Entry 3HE7 (X-ray diffraction, 2.80 A resolution); this record covers chains A and C of the 4 polymer chains in the assembly.

[Chain A]
Name: Antigen-presenting glycoprotein CD1d1
Organism: Mus musculus
Notes: fragment: extracellular domain
UniProt: P11609 (CD1D1_MOUSE); residues 1-279 here correspond to UniProt positions 19-297 (UniProt number = residue number + 18)
Amino-acid sequence (302 residues; row label = number of the first residue in the row):
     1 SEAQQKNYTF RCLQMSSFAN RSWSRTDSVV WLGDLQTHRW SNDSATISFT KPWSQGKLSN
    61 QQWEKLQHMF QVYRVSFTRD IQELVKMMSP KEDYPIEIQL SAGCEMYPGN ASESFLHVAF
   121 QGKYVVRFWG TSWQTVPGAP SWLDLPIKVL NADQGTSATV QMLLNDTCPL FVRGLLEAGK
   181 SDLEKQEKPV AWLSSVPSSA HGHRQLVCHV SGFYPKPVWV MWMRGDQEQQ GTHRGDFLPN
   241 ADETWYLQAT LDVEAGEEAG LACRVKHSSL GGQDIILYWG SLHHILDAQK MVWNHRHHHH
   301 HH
Disordered / not traced: 1-7, 88-94, 108-110, 281, 300-302
Sequence notes: conflict His201 (Asp219 in P11609); expression tag (280-302)
Disulfides: Cys208-Cys263
Glycans and other covalent adducts: N-acetylglucosamine (NAG) linked to Asn20, Asn42, Asn165
Ligand contacts: AGH (n-{(1S,2R,3S)-1-[(alpha-D-galactopyranosyloxy)methyl]-2,3-dihydroxyheptadecyl}hexacosanamide): Phe10, Cys12, Gln14, Ser28, Val30, His38, Trp40, Ile47, Trp63, Leu66, Met69, Phe70, Val72, Tyr73, Ser76, Phe77, Asp80, Ile81, Leu84, Val85, Ile98, Leu100, Ala102, Leu116, Val118, Phe120, Trp133, Leu143, Leu150, Asp153, Gly155, Thr156, Thr159, Val160, Leu163, Leu164, Cys168, Phe171
Swiss-Prot annotation at these positions:
  - binding site (a D-galactosylceramide): Asp80, Asp153 to Thr156
  - glycosylation (N-linked (GlcNAc...) asparagine): Asn7, Asn20, Asn42, Asn110, Asn165
Reported in the primary citation:
  - binding site for AGH: Asp80, Leu84
  - conformationally variable residues (side-chain flip): Asp80

[Chain C]
Name: Valpha14(mouse variable domain, human constant domain)
Organism: Mus musculus
Amino-acid sequence (207 residues; row label = number of the first residue in the row; note: 3 numbers in that range are skipped by the numbering (no residue carries them; nothing is unmodelled there)):
     1 TQVEQSPQSL VVRQGENSVL QCNYSVTPDN HLRWFKQDTG KGLVSLTVLV DQKDKTSNGR
    62 YSATLDKDAK HSTLHITATL LDDTATYICV VGDRGSALG
   103 RLHFGAGTQL IVIPDIQNPD PAVYQLRDSK SSDKSVCLFT DFDSQTNVSQ SKDSDVYITD
   163 KCVLDMRSMD FKSNSAVAWS NKSDFACANA FNNSIIPEDT FFPSPESS
Disordered / not traced: 130-134, 186-187, 208-210
Disulfides: Cys22-Cys90, Cys139-Cys189
Ligand contacts: AGH (n-{(1S,2R,3S)-1-[(alpha-D-galactopyranosyloxy)methyl]-2,3-dihydroxyheptadecyl}hexacosanamide): Pro28, Asn30, Asp94, Arg95, Gly96
Reported in the primary citation:
  - conformationally variable residues (side-chain flip): Arg95, Arg103
  - binding site for AGH: Pro28, Asp94, Arg95, Gly96

[Chain A / chain C interface]
Contacting residue pairs (16):
  Ser76(A) with Arg95(C), hydrogen bond
  Arg79(A) with Asp94(C), salt bridge; Arg95(C); Leu99(C), hydrogen bond (side chain-backbone); Arg103(C)
  Asp80(A) with Arg95(C), salt bridge; Leu99(C)
  Glu83(A) with Leu99(C)
  Leu84(A) with Leu99(C), hydrophobic
  Val149(A) with Ser97(C); Leu99(C), hydrophobic
  Leu150(A) with Leu99(C), hydrophobic
  Ala152(A) with Gly96(C); Ser97(C)
  Asp153(A) with Gly96(C); Ser97(C)
Interface residues without a listed pair, chain A (12 interface residues in all): Val72, Met87, Gln154
Interface residues without a listed pair, chain C (9 interface residues in all): Pro28, Ala98, Gly100
From the paper, about this interface:
  - pairs named by the authors: Leu84(A)-Leu99(C), Asp94(C)-Arg79(A), Arg95(C)-Asp80(A), Arg95(C)-Arg79(A), Arg95(C)-Ser76(A), Gly96(C)-Asp153(A), Ser97(C)-Val149(A), Leu99(C)-Val149(A) (hydrophobic contact), Arg103(C)-Arg79(A)

[In short]
12 residues of chain A face 9 of chain C across their interface, with 2 hydrogen bonds and 2 salt bridges.
Polar contacts include Arg79(A)-Asp94(C), Asp80(A)-Arg95(C) and Ser76(A)-Arg95(C). The paper describes
contacts between Leu84(A) and Leu99(C), Asp94(C) and Arg79(A) and Arg95(C) and Asp80(A) among others; a
hydrophobic contact between Leu99(C) and Val149(A). From the paper: a binding site for AGH at Asp80(A),
Leu84(A) and Pro28(C) among others; conformational variability at Asp80(A) and Arg95(C) among others.
Here chain A is Antigen-presenting glycoprotein CD1d1 and chain C is Valpha14(mouse variable domain, human
constant domain), both from Mus musculus. Entry 3HE7 (Crystal structure of mouse CD1d-alpha-galactosylceramide
with mouse Valpha14-Vbeta7 NKT TCR) was determined by X-ray diffraction (same publication as 3HE6 and 3HUJ).
